3I7U - chains B and D of the 4 polymer chains in the assembly; structure by X-ray diffraction, 1.80 A resolution.

Chain B (and D):
Molecule: AP4A hydrolase
Source organism: Aquifex aeolicus
Notes: chain D of this document is another copy of the same molecule, construct and numbering; everything in this record applies to it too
UniProt: O66548 (O66548_AQUAE); numbering as in UniProt (aligned over 1-134)
Chain sequence (134 residues; row label = number of the first residue in the row):
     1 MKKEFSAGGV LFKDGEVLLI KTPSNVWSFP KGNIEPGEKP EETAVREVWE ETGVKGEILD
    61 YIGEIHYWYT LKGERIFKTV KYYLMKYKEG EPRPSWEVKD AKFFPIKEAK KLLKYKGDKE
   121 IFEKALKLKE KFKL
Not modelled in the structure: 134 (chain D: fully traced)

Chain B / chain D interface:
Residue-residue contacts (16):
  K3(B) - K3(D)  hydrogen bond (backbone-side chain)
  K3(B) - W68(D)
  K3(B) - F77(D)
  F5(B) - M1(D)  hydrophobic
  F5(B) - K2(D)
  F5(B) - K3(D)
  P36(B) - F5(D)  hydrophobic
  P36(B) - I34(D)  hydrophobic
  G37(B) - I34(D)
  G37(B) - P36(D)
  P40(B) - K2(D)
  E64(B) - M1(D)  hydrogen bond (side chain-backbone)
  E64(B) - E74(D)
  F77(B) - M1(D)  hydrophobic
  K81(B) - M1(D)
  K81(B) - E74(D)  salt bridge
Interface residues without a listed pair, chain B (9 interface residues in all): H66
Interface residues without a listed pair, chain D (12 interface residues in all): E35, G37, R75

In short:
9 residues of chain B face 12 of chain D across their interface, with 2 hydrogen bonds and 1 salt bridge.
Polar pairs include K81(B)-E74(D), K3(B)-K3(D) and E64(B)-M1(D).
Both chains are AP4A hydrolase (Aquifex aeolicus). Entry 3I7U (Crystal structure of AP4A hydrolase (aq_158)
from Aquifex aeolicus VF5) was determined by X-ray diffraction together with 3I7V from the same study.
